7Z6I - chain AAA; structure by X-ray diffraction, 2.25 A resolution.

[Chain AAA]
Protein: Mitogen-activated protein kinase 14
From: Mus musculus
Notes: EC 2.7.11.24
UniProtKB: P47811 (MK14_MOUSE); numbering as in UniProt (aligned over 1-359)
Chain sequence (360 residues; row label = number of the first residue in the row):
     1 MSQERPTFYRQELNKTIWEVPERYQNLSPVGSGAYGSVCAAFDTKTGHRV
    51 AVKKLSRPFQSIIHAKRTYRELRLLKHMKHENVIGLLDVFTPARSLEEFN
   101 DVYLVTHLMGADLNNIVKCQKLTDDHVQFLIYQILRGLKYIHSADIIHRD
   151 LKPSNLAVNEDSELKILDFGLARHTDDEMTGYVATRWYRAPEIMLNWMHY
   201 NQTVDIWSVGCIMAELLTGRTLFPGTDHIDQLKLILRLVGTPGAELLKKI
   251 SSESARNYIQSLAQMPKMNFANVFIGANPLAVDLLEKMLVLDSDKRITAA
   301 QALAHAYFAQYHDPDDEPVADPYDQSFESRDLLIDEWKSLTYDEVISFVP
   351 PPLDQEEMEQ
Disordered / not traced: 1-4, 355-360
Construct notes: engineered mutation Ser162 (Cys in P47811); expression tag (360)
Residues lining bound ligands:
  - 87B (N-(2-cyclobutyl-1H-1,3-benzodiazol-5-yl)benzenesulfonamide): Met78, Gly85, Leu86, Leu87, Thr106, His107, Lys165, Pro351, Pro352, Leu353, Asp354
  - IIM (4-[4-(4-fluorophenyl)-2-[4-[methyl(oxidanyl)-$l3-sulfanyl]phenyl]-1H-imidazol-5-yl]pyridine): Tyr35, Val38, Ala51, Lys53, Leu75, Ile84, Leu86, Leu104, Val105, Thr106, His107, Leu108, Met109, Ser154, Asn155, Leu167, Asp168
From the paper describing this entry:
  - binding site for 87B: Leu87, Thr106, His107, Lys165
  - binding site for IIM: Tyr35, Val38, Ala51, Lys53, Leu104, Thr106, Leu108, Met109, Asp168
  - conformationally variable residues: Thr185

[Summary]
Bound to chain AAA: compound IIM and compound 87B. From the paper: a binding site for IIM at Tyr35, Val38 and
Ala51 among others; a binding site for 87B at Leu87, Thr106 and His107 among others.
Chain AAA is Mitogen-activated protein kinase 14 (Mus musculus); the structure, Crystal structure of p38alpha
C162S in complex with SB20358 and CAS 2094667-81-7 (behind catalytic site; Y35 ..., was determined by X-ray
diffraction, deposited together with 7Z9T and 7PVU.
